1P1Z - chains A and P of the 4 polymer chains in the assembly; structure by X-ray diffraction, 3.26 A resolution.

[Chain A]
Name: H-2 class I histocompatibility antigen, K-B alpha chain
From: Mus musculus
Reference sequence: P01901 (HA1B_MOUSE); residues 1-274 here correspond to UniProt positions 22-295 (UniProt number = residue number + 21)
Sequence (274 residues; each row starts with the number of its first residue):
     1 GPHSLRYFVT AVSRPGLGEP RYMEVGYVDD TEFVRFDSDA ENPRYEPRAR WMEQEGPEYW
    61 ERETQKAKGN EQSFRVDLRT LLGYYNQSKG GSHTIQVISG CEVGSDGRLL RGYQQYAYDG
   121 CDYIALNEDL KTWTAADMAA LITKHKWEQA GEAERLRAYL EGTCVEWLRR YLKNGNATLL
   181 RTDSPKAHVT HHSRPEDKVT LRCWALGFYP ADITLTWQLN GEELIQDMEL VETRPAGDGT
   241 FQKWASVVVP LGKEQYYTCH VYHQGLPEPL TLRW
Disordered / not traced: 1-2, 35-44, 104-110
UniProt features mapped onto this chain:
  - glycosylation (N-linked (GlcNAc...) asparagine): Asn-86, Asn-176
Disulfides: Cys-101/Cys-164, Cys-203/Cys-259

[Chain P]
Name: Ovalbumin peptide
Reference sequence: P01012 (OVAL_CHICK); residues 1-8 here correspond to UniProt positions 257-264 (UniProt number = residue number + 256)
Sequence (8 residues; row label = number of the first residue in the row):
     1 SIINFEKL

[Chain A / chain P interface]
Contacting residue pairs (38; chain A residue first):
  Tyr-7(A) / Ser-1(P)  hydrogen bond (side chain-backbone)
  Tyr-7(A) / Ile-2(P)  hydrogen bond (side chain-backbone)
  Val-9(A) / Ile-2(P)  hydrophobic
  Val-9(A) / Phe-5(P)  hydrophobic
  Glu-24(A) / Ile-2(P)
  Tyr-59(A) / Ser-1(P)
  Glu-63(A) / Ser-1(P)  hydrogen bond (side chain-backbone)
  Lys-66(A) / Ile-2(P)
  Lys-66(A) / Asn-4(P)
  Asn-70(A) / Ile-2(P)
  Asn-70(A) / Ile-3(P)
  Asn-70(A) / Asn-4(P)  hydrogen bond
  Asn-70(A) / Phe-5(P)
  Ser-73(A) / Phe-5(P)
  Ser-73(A) / Lys-7(P)
  Phe-74(A) / Phe-5(P)  hydrophobic
  Asp-77(A) / Lys-7(P)
  Asp-77(A) / Leu-8(P)  hydrogen bond (side chain-backbone)
  Thr-80(A) / Leu-8(P)  hydrogen bond (side chain-backbone)
  Tyr-84(A) / Leu-8(P)  hydrogen bond (side chain-backbone)
  Val-97(A) / Phe-5(P)  hydrophobic
  Ser-99(A) / Ile-3(P)
  Ser-99(A) / Phe-5(P)
  Gln-114(A) / Phe-5(P)
  Tyr-116(A) / Phe-5(P)
  Tyr-116(A) / Leu-8(P)  hydrophobic
  Thr-143(A) / Leu-8(P)
  Lys-146(A) / Leu-8(P)  hydrogen bond (side chain-backbone)
  Trp-147(A) / Glu-6(P)  hydrogen bond (side chain-backbone)
  Trp-147(A) / Lys-7(P)
  Trp-147(A) / Leu-8(P)  hydrophobic
  Glu-152(A) / Asn-4(P)
  Glu-152(A) / Glu-6(P)
  Tyr-159(A) / Ser-1(P)  hydrogen bond (side chain-backbone)
  Tyr-159(A) / Ile-2(P)
  Tyr-159(A) / Ile-3(P)  hydrogen bond (side chain-backbone)
  Trp-167(A) / Ser-1(P)
  Tyr-171(A) / Ser-1(P)
Also at the interface, not in a pair above, chain A (26 interface residues in all): Leu-5, Val-76, Leu-156

[In short]
Chain A and chain P form an interface of 26 and 8 residues respectively, with 11 hydrogen bonds. Polar
contacts include Tyr-7(A)/Ser-1(P), Tyr-7(A)/Ile-2(P) and Glu-63(A)/Ser-1(P).
Chain A is H-2 class I histocompatibility antigen, K-B alpha chain (Mus musculus) and chain P is Ovalbumin
peptide; the structure, X-RAY CRYSTAL STRUCTURE OF THE LECTIN-LIKE NATURAL KILLER CELL RECEPTOR LY-49C BOUND
TO ITS MHC CLASS ..., was determined by X-ray diffraction, deposited together with 1P4L.
